5GMC - chains A and B; structure by X-ray diffraction, 1.70 A resolution.

Chain A (and B):
Name: tRNA (cytidine/uridine-2'-O-)-methyltransferase TrmJ
From: Pseudomonas aeruginosa
Notes: EC 2.1.1.200; chain B of this document is another copy of the same molecule, construct and numbering; everything in this record applies to it too
Reference sequence: A0A072ZPM2 (A0A072ZPM2_PSEAI); numbering as in UniProt (aligned over 1-167)
Chain sequence (174 residues; row label = number of the first residue in the row; numbers below 1 keep their minus sign (Asn-6 is residue -6)):
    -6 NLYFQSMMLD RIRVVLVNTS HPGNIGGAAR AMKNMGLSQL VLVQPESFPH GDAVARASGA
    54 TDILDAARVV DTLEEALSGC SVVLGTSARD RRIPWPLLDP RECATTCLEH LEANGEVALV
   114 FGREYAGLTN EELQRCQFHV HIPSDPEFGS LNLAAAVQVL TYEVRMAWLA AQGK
Construct notes: expression tag (-6 to 0)
Reported in the primary citation:
  - conformationally variable residues (order/disorder transition): Arg82 to Leu90
  - self-association interface (contacts with another copy of this molecule): Pro136 to Gly142
  - catalytic residues: Arg23 (by similarity / conservation)
  - catalytic residues: Ser143 (proposed by the authors, not directly observed)

Chain A / chain B interface:
Pairs across the interface (63; chain A residue first):
  Arg23(A) - Ser143(B)  hydrogen bond (side chain-backbone)
  Arg23(A) - Leu144(B)
  Arg23(A) - Asn145(B)
  Lys26(A) - Phe141(B)
  Asn27(A) - Ser137(B)
  Asn27(A) - Asp138(B)  hydrogen bond (backbone-backbone)
  Asn27(A) - Gly142(B)
  Asn27(A) - Ser143(B)
  Asn27(A) - Leu144(B)
  Met28(A) - Pro136(B)
  Met28(A) - Ser137(B)
  Met28(A) - Leu144(B)  hydrophobic
  Arg49(A) - Arg49(B)
  Asp92(A) - Met159(B)
  Pro93(A) - Tyr155(B)
  Arg94(A) - Arg94(B)
  Arg94(A) - Tyr155(B)
  Arg94(A) - Glu156(B)  salt bridge
  Arg94(A) - Met159(B)
  Glu117(A) - Arg23(B)  salt bridge
  Tyr118(A) - Arg23(B)
  Tyr118(A) - Ser51(B)  hydrogen bond
  Ile135(A) - Met28(B)  hydrophobic
  Pro136(A) - Met28(B)
  Pro136(A) - Arg158(B)
  Pro136(A) - Met159(B)  hydrophobic
  Pro136(A) - Leu162(B)  hydrophobic
  Ser137(A) - Asn27(B)
  Ser137(A) - Arg158(B)
  Asp138(A) - Lys26(B)
  Asp138(A) - Asn27(B)  hydrogen bond (backbone-backbone)
  Asp138(A) - Gly29(B)
  Asp138(A) - Arg158(B)
  Phe141(A) - Arg23(B)
  Phe141(A) - Lys26(B)
  Phe141(A) - Asn27(B)
  Phe141(A) - Ser51(B)
  Phe141(A) - Gly52(B)
  Phe141(A) - Ala53(B)
  Ser143(A) - Arg23(B)  hydrogen bond (backbone-side chain)
  Ser143(A) - Asn27(B)
  Leu144(A) - Arg23(B)  hydrogen bond (backbone-side chain)
  Leu144(A) - Asn27(B)
  Leu144(A) - Met28(B)  hydrophobic
  Leu144(A) - Gln151(B)
  Asn145(A) - Arg23(B)
  Ala148(A) - Gln151(B)
  Gln151(A) - Leu144(B)
  Gln151(A) - Ala148(B)
  Gln151(A) - Val152(B)
  Val152(A) - Gln151(B)
  Val152(A) - Tyr155(B)  hydrophobic
  Tyr155(A) - Pro93(B)
  Tyr155(A) - Ile135(B)  hydrophobic
  Tyr155(A) - Val152(B)  hydrophobic
  Tyr155(A) - Glu156(B)  hydrogen bond
  Glu156(A) - Arg94(B)  salt bridge
  Glu156(A) - Tyr155(B)  hydrogen bond
  Arg158(A) - Pro136(B)
  Arg158(A) - Ser137(B)
  Arg158(A) - Asp138(B)
  Met159(A) - Pro136(B)  hydrophobic
  Leu162(A) - Pro136(B)  hydrophobic
Interface residues without a listed pair, chain A (29 interface residues in all): Gly29, Pro139, Gly142
Interface residues without a listed pair, chain B (31 interface residues in all): Ala50, Asp92, Pro139

Summary:
The interface between chain A and chain B involves 29 residues on one side and 31 on the other, with 8
hydrogen bonds and 3 salt bridges. Polar pairs include Arg94(A)-Glu156(B), Glu117(A)-Arg23(B) and
Arg23(A)-Ser143(B). The paper reports catalytic residues Arg23(A) and Ser143(A); conformational variability at
Arg82(A).
Chain A and chain B are both tRNA (cytidine/uridine-2'-O-)-methyltransferase TrmJ (Pseudomonas aeruginosa);
the structure, Methylation at position 32 of tRNA catalyzed by TrmJ alters oxidative stress response in
Pseudomonas aeruiginosa, was determined by X-ray diffraction, deposited together with 5GM8 and 5GMB.
